4IMD - chains B and C of the 4 polymer chains in the assembly; structure by X-ray diffraction, 2.10 A resolution.

Chain B (and C):
Molecule: N-acetylneuraminate lyase
Organism: Pasteurella multocida subsp. gallicida
Notes: EC 4.1.3.3; chain C of this document is another copy of the same molecule, construct and numbering; everything in this record applies to it too
UniProtKB: Q9CKB0 (NANA_PASMU); residues 1-293 here = UniProt positions 1-293
Amino-acid sequence (293 residues; numbered 1 to 293; the number before each row is that of its first residue):
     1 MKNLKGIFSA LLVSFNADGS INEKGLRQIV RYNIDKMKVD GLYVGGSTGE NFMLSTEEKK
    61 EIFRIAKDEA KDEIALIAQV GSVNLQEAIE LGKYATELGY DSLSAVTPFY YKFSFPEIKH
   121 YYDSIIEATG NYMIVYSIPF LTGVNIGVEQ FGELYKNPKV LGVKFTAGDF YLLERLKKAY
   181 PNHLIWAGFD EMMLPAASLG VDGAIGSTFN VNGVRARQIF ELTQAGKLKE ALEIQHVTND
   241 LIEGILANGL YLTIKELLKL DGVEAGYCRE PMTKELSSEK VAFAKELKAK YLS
Unresolved in the structure: 1
Modified residues: K164 ((2S)-2-amino-6-[(1-hydroxy-1-oxo-propan-2-ylidene)amino]hexanoic acid; KPI)
Curated features (UniProtKB/Swiss-Prot):
  - active site: Y136 (Proton donor), K164 (Schiff-base intermediate with substrate)
  - binding site (aceneuramate): S47, T48, Y136, T166, G188, D190, E191, S207, Y251
  - mutagenesis: K164 (K164A: Binds substrate but is unable to form a Schiff base)
Reported in the primary citation:
  - catalytic residues: Y136, K164
  - catalytic residues: S47 (proposed by the authors, not directly observed)
  - specificity-determining residues: A187, F189 (proposed by the authors, not directly observed)

Chain B / chain C interface:
Pairs across the interface - 62 pairs, chain B then chain C:
  D18(B) - Q86(C)  hydrogen bond (backbone-side chain)
  G19(B) - Q86(C)
  S47(B) - Y110(C)  hydrogen bond
  S47(B) - Y111(C)  hydrogen bond (backbone-side chain)
  E50(B) - Y111(C)
  N51(B) - Y111(C)
  F52(B) - V83(C)
  F52(B) - Y110(C)  hydrophobic
  F52(B) - Y111(C)
  M53(B) - V83(C)
  M53(B) - N84(C)  hydrogen bond (backbone-side chain)
  M53(B) - Y111(C)  hydrophobic
  L54(B) - N84(C)
  S55(B) - N84(C)  hydrogen bond (backbone-side chain)
  V83(B) - F52(C)
  V83(B) - M53(C)
  V83(B) - P271(C)
  N84(B) - M53(C)  hydrogen bond (side chain-backbone)
  N84(B) - L54(C)
  N84(B) - S55(C)  hydrogen bond (side chain-backbone)
  N84(B) - R269(C)
  L85(B) - E270(C)
  Q86(B) - D18(C)  hydrogen bond (side chain-backbone)
  Q86(B) - G19(C)
  Q86(B) - R269(C)
  F109(B) - F109(C)  hydrophobic
  F109(B) - Y110(C)  hydrophobic
  Y110(B) - S47(C)  hydrogen bond
  Y110(B) - F52(C)  hydrophobic
  Y110(B) - F109(C)  hydrophobic
  Y110(B) - Y136(C)
  Y110(B) - I138(C)
  Y110(B) - L141(C)
  Y111(B) - S47(C)  hydrogen bond (side chain-backbone)
  Y111(B) - E50(C)
  Y111(B) - N51(C)  hydrogen bond (side chain-backbone)
  Y111(B) - F52(C)
  Y111(B) - M53(C)  hydrophobic
  Y111(B) - Y251(C)
  Y111(B) - M272(C)  hydrophobic
  K112(B) - F140(C)  hydrogen bond (side chain-backbone)
  F113(B) - P271(C)  hydrophobic
  F113(B) - M272(C)
  E117(B) - P271(C)
  E117(B) - M272(C)
  E117(B) - T273(C)  hydrogen bond
  H120(B) - E270(C)  salt bridge
  Y136(B) - Y110(C)
  I138(B) - Y110(C)
  F140(B) - K112(C)  hydrogen bond (backbone-side chain)
  L141(B) - Y110(C)
  Y251(B) - Y111(C)
  R269(B) - N84(C)
  R269(B) - Q86(C)
  E270(B) - H120(C)  salt bridge
  P271(B) - V83(C)
  P271(B) - F113(C)  hydrophobic
  P271(B) - E117(C)
  M272(B) - Y111(C)  hydrophobic
  M272(B) - F113(C)
  M272(B) - E117(C)
  T273(B) - E117(C)  hydrogen bond
Other interface residues (no listed pair), chain B (36 interface residues in all): G46, E58, V106, P108, Y121, T142
Other interface residues (no listed pair), chain C (36 interface residues in all): G46, E58, L85, V106, P108, Y121, T142

Overview:
Chain B and chain C each contribute 36 residues to their interface, with 15 hydrogen bonds and 2 salt bridges.
Polar pairs include H120(B)-E270(C), D18(B)-Q86(C) and S47(B)-Y110(C). The paper reports catalytic residues
Y136(B), K164(B) and S47(B); specificity determinants A187(B) and F189(B).
Both chains are N-acetylneuraminate lyase (Pasteurella multocida subsp. gallicida). Entry 4IMD (Crystal
Structure of Pasteurella multocida N-Acetyl-D-Neuraminic acid lyase trapped with pyruvate covalently bound
through a Schiff ...) was determined by X-ray diffraction (same publication as 4IMC, 4IME, 4IMF and 4IMG).
